3I5H - chains A and C of the 3 polymer chains in the assembly; structure by X-ray diffraction, 3.40 A resolution.

# Chain A
Protein: Myosin heavy chain isoform A
Organism: Loligo pealei
Reference sequence: O44934 (O44934_LOLPE); residues 1-839 here = UniProt positions 1-839
Chain sequence (839 residues; row label = number of the first residue in the row):
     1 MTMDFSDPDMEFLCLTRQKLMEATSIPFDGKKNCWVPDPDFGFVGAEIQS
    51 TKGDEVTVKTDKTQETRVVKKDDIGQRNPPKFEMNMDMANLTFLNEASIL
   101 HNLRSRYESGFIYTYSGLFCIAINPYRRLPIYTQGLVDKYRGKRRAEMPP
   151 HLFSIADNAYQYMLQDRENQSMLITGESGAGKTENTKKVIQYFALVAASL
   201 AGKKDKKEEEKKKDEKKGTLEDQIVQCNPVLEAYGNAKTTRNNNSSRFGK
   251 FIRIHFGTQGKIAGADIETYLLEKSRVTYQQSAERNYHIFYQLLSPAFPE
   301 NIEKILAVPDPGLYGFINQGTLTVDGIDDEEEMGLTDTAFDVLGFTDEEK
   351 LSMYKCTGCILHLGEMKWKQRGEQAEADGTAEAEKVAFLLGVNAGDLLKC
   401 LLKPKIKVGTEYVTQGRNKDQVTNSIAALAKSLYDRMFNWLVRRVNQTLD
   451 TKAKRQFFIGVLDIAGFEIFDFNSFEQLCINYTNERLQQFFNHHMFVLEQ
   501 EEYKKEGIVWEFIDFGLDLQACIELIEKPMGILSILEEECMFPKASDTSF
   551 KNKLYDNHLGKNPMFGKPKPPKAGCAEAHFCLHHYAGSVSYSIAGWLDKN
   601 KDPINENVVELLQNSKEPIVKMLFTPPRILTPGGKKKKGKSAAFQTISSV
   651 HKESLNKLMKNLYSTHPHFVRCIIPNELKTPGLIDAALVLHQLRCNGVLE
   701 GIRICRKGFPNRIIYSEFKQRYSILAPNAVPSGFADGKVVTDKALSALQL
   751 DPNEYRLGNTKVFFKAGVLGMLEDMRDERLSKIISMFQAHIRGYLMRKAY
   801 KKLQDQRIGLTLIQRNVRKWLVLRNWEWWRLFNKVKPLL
Unresolved in the structure: 203-216, 626-642
Sequence notes: conflict K238 (Glu in O44934), A744 (Val in O44934)

# Chain C
Protein: Myosin catalytic light chain LC-1, mantle muscle
Organism: Todarodes pacificus
Reference sequence: P05945 (MLE_TODPA); residues 1-159 here correspond to UniProt positions 2-160 (UniProt number = residue number + 1)
Chain sequence (159 residues; numbered 1 to 159; the number before each row is that of its first residue):
     1 SQLTKDEIEEVREVFDLFDFWDGRDGDVDAAKVGDLLRCLGMNPTEAQVH
    51 QHGGTKKMGEKAYKLEEILPIYEEMSSKDTGTAADEFMEAFKTFDREGQG
   101 LISSAEIRNVLKMLGERITEDQCNDIFTFCDIREDIDGNIKYEDLMKKVM
   151 AGPFPDKSD
Unresolved in the structure: 157-159
Bound ions: Ca2+: D19, D22, G23, D25, D27

# How chain A and chain C interact
Pairs across the interface (81; chain A residue first):
  R17(A) - R96(C)
  R17(A) - E97(C)  salt bridge
  M21(A) - R96(C)
  S723(A) - E89(C)
  I724(A) - E89(C)
  I724(A) - A90(C)  hydrophobic
  P727(A) - D85(C)
  P727(A) - E86(C)
  P727(A) - E89(C)
  A729(A) - D85(C)
  S732(A) - E89(C)
  S732(A) - K92(C)  hydrogen bond
  R776(A) - T93(C)  hydrogen bond
  R779(A) - T80(C)  hydrogen bond
  R779(A) - E86(C)  salt bridge
  L780(A) - A90(C)
  L780(A) - T93(C)
  K782(A) - T80(C)
  I783(A) - E86(C)
  I783(A) - F87(C)
  I783(A) - A90(C)  hydrophobic
  I784(A) - V110(C)  hydrophobic
  S785(A) - E116(C)
  M786(A) - T80(C)
  M786(A) - G81(C)
  M786(A) - T82(C)  hydrogen bond
  M786(A) - F87(C)
  F787(A) - F87(C)  hydrophobic
  F787(A) - F91(C)  hydrophobic
  F787(A) - L111(C)  hydrophobic
  F787(A) - L145(C)  hydrophobic
  F787(A) - M146(C)  hydrophobic
  F787(A) - V149(C)  hydrophobic
  Q788(A) - L111(C)  hydrogen bond (side chain-backbone)
  Q788(A) - L114(C)  hydrogen bond (side chain-backbone)
  Q788(A) - G115(C)
  Q788(A) - E116(C)  hydrogen bond (side chain-backbone)
  A789(A) - N43(C)
  A789(A) - P44(C)
  H790(A) - N43(C)
  H790(A) - G81(C)
  H790(A) - F87(C)
  H790(A) - V149(C)
  H790(A) - M150(C)
  I791(A) - L111(C)  hydrophobic
  I791(A) - I118(C)  hydrophobic
  I791(A) - I126(C)  hydrophobic
  R792(A) - R38(C)
  R792(A) - E46(C)  salt bridge
  R792(A) - E116(C)  salt bridge
  R792(A) - R117(C)  hydrogen bond (side chain-backbone)
  G793(A) - N43(C)
  Y794(A) - I126(C)  hydrophobic
  Y794(A) - F129(C)  hydrogen bond (side chain-backbone)
  Y794(A) - C130(C)
  Y794(A) - K148(C)
  Y794(A) - V149(C)
  Y794(A) - G152(C)
  Y794(A) - P153(C)
  L795(A) - Q122(C)
  L795(A) - F129(C)  hydrophobic
  M796(A) - D35(C)
  R797(A) - R38(C)  hydrogen bond (side chain-backbone)
  R797(A) - G41(C)
  R797(A) - M42(C)
  R797(A) - N43(C)  hydrogen bond
  R797(A) - P153(C)
  R797(A) - F154(C)
  K798(A) - F129(C)
  K798(A) - P153(C)
  K798(A) - F154(C)
  Y800(A) - V14(C)
  Y800(A) - L17(C)  hydrophobic
  Y800(A) - C39(C)  hydrophobic
  K801(A) - F154(C)
  L803(A) - L17(C)
  L803(A) - W21(C)  hydrogen bond (backbone-side chain)
  Q806(A) - W21(C)
  R807(A) - F20(C)
  R807(A) - W21(C)
  T811(A) - F20(C)
Also at the interface, not in a pair above, chain A (37 interface residues in all): N728, Q804, L810, Q814
Also at the interface, not in a pair above, chain C (49 interface residues in all): E13, D16, T45, F94, D125

# Summary
37 residues of chain A and 49 residues of chain C are in contact, with 12 hydrogen bonds and 4 salt bridges.
Polar contacts include R17(A)-E97(C), R779(A)-E86(C) and R792(A)-E46(C). The Ca2+ site is built by D19(C),
D22(C), G23(C), D25(C) and D27(C).
Chain A is Myosin heavy chain isoform A (Loligo pealei) and chain C is Myosin catalytic light chain LC-1,
mantle muscle (Todarodes pacificus); the structure, The crystal structure of rigor like squid myosin S1 in the
absence of nucleotide, was determined by X-ray diffraction, deposited together with 2EC6, 2OS8, 2OTG, 3I5F,
3I5G and 3I5I.
